PDB entry 8E79 | electron microscopy, 3.71 A resolution | chains C and R of the 9 polymer chains in the assembly

# Chain C
Molecule: DNA-directed RNA polymerase subunit beta
Organism: Mycobacterium tuberculosis
Notes: EC 2.7.7.6
UniProtKB: A5U052 (RPOB_MYCTA); residues 7-1178 here correspond to UniProt positions 6-1177 (UniProt number = residue number - 1)
Amino-acid sequence (1172 residues; row label = number of the first residue in the row):
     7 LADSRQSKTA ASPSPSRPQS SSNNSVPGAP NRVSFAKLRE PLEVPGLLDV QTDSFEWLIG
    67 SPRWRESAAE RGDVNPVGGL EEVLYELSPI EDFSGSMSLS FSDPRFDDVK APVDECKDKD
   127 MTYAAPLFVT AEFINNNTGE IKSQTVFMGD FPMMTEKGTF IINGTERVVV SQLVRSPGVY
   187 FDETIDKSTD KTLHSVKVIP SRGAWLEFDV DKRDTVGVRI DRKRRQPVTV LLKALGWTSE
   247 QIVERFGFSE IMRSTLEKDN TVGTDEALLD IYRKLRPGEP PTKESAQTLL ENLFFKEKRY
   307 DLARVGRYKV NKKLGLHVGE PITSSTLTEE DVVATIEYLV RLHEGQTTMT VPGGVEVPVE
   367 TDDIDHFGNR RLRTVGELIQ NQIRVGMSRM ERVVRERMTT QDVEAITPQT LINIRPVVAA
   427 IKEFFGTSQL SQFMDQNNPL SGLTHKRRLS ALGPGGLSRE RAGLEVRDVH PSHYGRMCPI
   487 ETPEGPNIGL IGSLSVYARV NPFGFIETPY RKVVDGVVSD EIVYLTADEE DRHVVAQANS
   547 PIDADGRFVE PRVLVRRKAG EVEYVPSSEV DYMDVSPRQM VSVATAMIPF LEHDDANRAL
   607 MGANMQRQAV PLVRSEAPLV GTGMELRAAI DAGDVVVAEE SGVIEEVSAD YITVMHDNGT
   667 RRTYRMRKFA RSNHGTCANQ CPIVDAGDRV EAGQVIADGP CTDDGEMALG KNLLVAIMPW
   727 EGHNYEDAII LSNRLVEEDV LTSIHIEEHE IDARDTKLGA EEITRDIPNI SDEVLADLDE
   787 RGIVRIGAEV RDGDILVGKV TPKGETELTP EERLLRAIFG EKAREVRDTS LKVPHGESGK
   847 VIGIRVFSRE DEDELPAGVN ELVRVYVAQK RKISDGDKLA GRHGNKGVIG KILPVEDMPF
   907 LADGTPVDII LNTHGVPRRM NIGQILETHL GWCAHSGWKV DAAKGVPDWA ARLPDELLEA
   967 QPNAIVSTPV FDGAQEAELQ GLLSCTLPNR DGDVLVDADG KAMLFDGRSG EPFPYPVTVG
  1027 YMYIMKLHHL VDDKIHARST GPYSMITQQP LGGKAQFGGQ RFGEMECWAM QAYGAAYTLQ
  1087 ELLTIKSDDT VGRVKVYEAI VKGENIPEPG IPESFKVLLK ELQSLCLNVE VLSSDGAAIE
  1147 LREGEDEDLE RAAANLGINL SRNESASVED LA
Disordered / not traced: 7-29, 811-829, 1140-1178

# Chain R
Molecule: 42-nt RNA strand
Sequence (42 nucleotides; numbered 1 to 42; the number before each row is that of its first residue):
     1 AUUCUACCCA AAAGAAGUCU UUCUUUUGGG UUUAACCAGG AU
Disordered / not traced: 1-6
Ion coordination: Mg2+: U42 (shared with 3 residues of chain D)

# Interface between chain C and chain R
Pairs across the interface (24):
  Gln435(C) - A38(R)  phosphate contact
  Arg465(C) - G39(R)  salt bridge to the phosphate
  Gln614(C) - G40(R)  phosphate contact
  Gln614(C) - A41(R)  hydrogen bond to the phosphate
  Asn775(C) - A10(R)  hydrogen bond to the sugar
  Asn775(C) - A11(R)  hydrogen bond to the sugar
  Lys809(C) - G28(R)  phosphate contact
  Arg833(C) - G29(R)  phosphate contact
  Arg833(C) - G30(R)  salt bridge to the phosphate
  Lys884(C) - A41(R)  phosphate contact
  Lys884(C) - U42(R)  salt bridge to the phosphate
  Lys892(C) - U42(R)  salt bridge to the phosphate
  His1035(C) - G40(R)  sugar contact
  His1035(C) - A41(R)  sugar contact
  Pro1048(C) - U31(R)  base contact
  Pro1048(C) - U32(R)  base contact
  Tyr1049(C) - U31(R)  base contact
  Ser1050(C) - A34(R)  hydrogen bond to the phosphate
  Met1051(C) - U33(R)  sugar contact
  Leu1057(C) - U33(R)  sugar contact
  Gln1062(C) - U32(R)  base contact
  Gln1062(C) - U33(R)  phosphate contact
  Val1100(C) - C7(R)  sugar contact
  Glu1104(C) - C7(R)  phosphate contact
Interface residues without a listed pair, chain C (23 interface residues in all): Gln438, Arg454, Leu458, Glu490, Asn493, Arg613
Interface residues without a listed pair, chain R (16 interface residues in all): C37

# Summary
Chain C and chain R form an interface of 23 and 16 residues respectively, with 4 hydrogen bonds and 4 salt
bridges. Among the polar pairs are Asn775(C)-A10(R), Asn775(C)-A11(R) and Gln614(C)-A41(R).
Here chain C is DNA-directed RNA polymerase subunit beta (Mycobacterium tuberculosis) and chain R is a 42-nt
RNA strand. Entry 8E79 (Mycobacterium tuberculosis RNAP paused elongation complex with Escherichia coli NusG
transcription factor) was determined by electron microscopy, deposited together with 8E74, 8E82, 8E8M and
8E95.
